Entry 4EO8 (X-ray diffraction, 1.80 A resolution); this record covers chain A.

# Chain A
Protein: RNA-directed RNA polymerase
From: Hepatitis C virus (isolate BK)
Notes: EC 2.7.7.48
UniProtKB: P26663 (POLG_HCVBK); residues 3-570 here correspond to UniProt positions 2422-2989 (UniProt number = residue number + 2419)
Amino-acid sequence (577 residues; each row starts with the number of its first residue; numbers below 1 keep their minus sign (Met-6 is residue -6)):
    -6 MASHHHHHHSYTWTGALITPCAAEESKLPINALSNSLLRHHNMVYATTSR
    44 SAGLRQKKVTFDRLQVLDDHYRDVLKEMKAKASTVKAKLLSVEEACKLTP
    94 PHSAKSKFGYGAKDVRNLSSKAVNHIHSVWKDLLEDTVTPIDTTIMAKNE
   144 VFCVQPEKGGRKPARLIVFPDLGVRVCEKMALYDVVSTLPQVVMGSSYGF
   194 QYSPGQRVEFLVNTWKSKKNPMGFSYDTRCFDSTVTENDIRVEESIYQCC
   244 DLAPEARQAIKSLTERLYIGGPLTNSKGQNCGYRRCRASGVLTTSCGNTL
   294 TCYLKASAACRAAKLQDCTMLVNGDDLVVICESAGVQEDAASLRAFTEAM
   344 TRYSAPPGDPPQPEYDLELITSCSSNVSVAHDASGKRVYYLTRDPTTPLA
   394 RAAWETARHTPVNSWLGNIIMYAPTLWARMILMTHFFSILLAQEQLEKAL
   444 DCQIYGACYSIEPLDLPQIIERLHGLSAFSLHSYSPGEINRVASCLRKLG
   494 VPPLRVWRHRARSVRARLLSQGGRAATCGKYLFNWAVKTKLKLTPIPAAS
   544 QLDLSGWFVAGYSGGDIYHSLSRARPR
Unresolved in the structure: -6 to 0, 149-153, 563-570
Construct notes: expression tag (-6 to 2); engineered mutation Val329 (Thr2748 in P26663), Ala338 (Val2757 in P26663), Gln544 (Arg2963 in P26663)
Ligand contacts: 0S3 (5-(3,3-dimethylbut-1-yn-1-yl)-3-{2,2-dimethyl-1-[(trans-4-methylcyclohexyl)carbonyl]hydrazinyl}thiophene-2-carboxylic acid): Leu419, Arg422, Met423, Leu474, His475, Ser476, Tyr477, Ile482, Val485, Ala486, Leu489, Leu497, Trp528
Swiss-Prot annotation at these positions:
  - binding site (Mg(2+)): Asp220, Asp318, Asp319
  - modified residue (Phosphoserine): Ser29, Ser42

# In short
Ligands of chain A: compound 0S3. From UniProt: 3 Mg2+-binding residues.
Chain A is RNA-directed RNA polymerase (Hepatitis C virus (isolate BK)); the structure, HCV NS5B polymerase
inhibitors: Tri-substituted acylhydrazines as tertiary amide bioisosteres, was determined by X-ray
diffraction, deposited together with 4EO6.
